8YFL - chains A and B; structure by X-ray diffraction, 1.50 A resolution.

[Chain A]
Molecule: RB1-inducible coiled-coil protein 1
Source organism: Homo sapiens
Notes: fragment: claw domain
UniProtKB: Q8TDY2 (RBCC1_HUMAN); residues 1490-1594 here = UniProt positions 1490-1594
Amino-acid sequence (105 residues; numbered 1490 to 1594; the number before each row is that of its first residue):
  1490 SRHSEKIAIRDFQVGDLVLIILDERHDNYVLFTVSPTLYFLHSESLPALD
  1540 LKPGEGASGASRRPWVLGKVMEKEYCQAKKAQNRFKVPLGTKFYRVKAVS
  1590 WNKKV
Unresolved in the structure: 1490-1491, 1543-1550, 1592-1594

[Chain B]
Molecule: TNIP1_FIR_pS122pS123 peptide
Amino-acid sequence (11 residues; numbered 99 to 109; the number before each row is that of its first residue):
    99 SSGTSSEFEVV
Unresolved in the structure: 99-101
Modified positions: S103 (phosphoserine; SEP); S104 (phosphoserine; SEP)

[How chain A and chain B interact]
Pairs across the interface (23):
  E1563(A) - V108(B)
  Y1564(A) - V108(B)
  Y1564(A) - V109(B)  hydrogen bond (backbone-backbone)
  C1565(A) - E107(B)
  C1565(A) - V109(B)
  Q1566(A) - F106(B)
  Q1566(A) - E107(B)  hydrogen bond (backbone-backbone)
  Q1566(A) - V109(B)
  A1567(A) - E105(B)
  A1567(A) - F106(B)  hydrophobic
  K1568(A) - S104(B)
  K1568(A) - E105(B)  hydrogen bond (backbone-backbone)
  K1568(A) - F106(B)
  K1568(A) - E107(B)
  K1569(A) - S104(B)  hydrogen bond (side chain-backbone)
  K1569(A) - E105(B)  hydrogen bond (backbone-backbone)
  Q1571(A) - E105(B)
  N1572(A) - E105(B)
  R1573(A) - T102(B)  hydrogen bond
  R1573(A) - E105(B)  salt bridge
  F1574(A) - F106(B)  hydrophobic
  F1582(A) - F106(B)  hydrophobic
  R1584(A) - F106(B)

[Summary]
The interface between chain A and chain B involves 13 residues on one side and 7 on the other; the contacts
include 6 hydrogen bonds and 1 salt bridge. Among the polar pairs are R1573(A)-E105(B), K1569(A)-S104(B) and
R1573(A)-T102(B).
Here chain A is RB1-inducible coiled-coil protein 1 (Homo sapiens) and chain B is TNIP1_FIR_pS122pS123
peptide. Entry 8YFL (crystal structure of FIP200 claw/TNIP1_FIR_pS122pS123) was determined by X-ray
diffraction, deposited together with 8YFK, 8YFM and 8YFN.
